Entry 2MIP (X-ray diffraction, 2.20 A resolution); this record covers chains A and E of the 4 polymer chains in the assembly.

== Chain A ==
Molecule: HIV-2 protease
Organism: Human immunodeficiency virus 2
UniProt: P04584 (POL_HV2RO); residues 1-99 here correspond to UniProt positions 86-184 (UniProt number = residue number + 85)
Amino-acid sequence (99 residues; each row starts with the number of its first residue):
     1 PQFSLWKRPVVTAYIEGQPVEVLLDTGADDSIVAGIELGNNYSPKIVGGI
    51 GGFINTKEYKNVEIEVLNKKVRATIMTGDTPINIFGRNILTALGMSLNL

== Chain E ==
Molecule: Inhibitor bi-la-398
Amino-acid sequence (7 residues; each row starts with the number of its first residue):
     1 FVFLEIX
Modified / non-standard residues: NH2 (amino group) at position 7

== How chain A and chain E interact ==
Pairs across the interface (21):
  Leu23(A) - Phe3(E)  hydrophobic
  Asp25(A) - Phe3(E)
  Gly27(A) - Leu4(E)
  Gly27(A) - Glu5(E)  hydrogen bond (backbone-backbone)
  Ala28(A) - Glu5(E)
  Asp29(A) - Glu5(E)  hydrogen bond (backbone-backbone)
  Asp29(A) - Ile6(E)
  Asp29(A) - NH2_7(E)  hydrogen bond (side chain-backbone)
  Asp30(A) - Glu5(E)
  Asp30(A) - Ile6(E)
  Asp30(A) - NH2_7(E)  hydrogen bond (side chain-backbone)
  Ile32(A) - Glu5(E)
  Val47(A) - Glu5(E)
  Gly48(A) - Glu5(E)
  Gly48(A) - Ile6(E)  hydrogen bond (backbone-backbone)
  Gly49(A) - Leu4(E)
  Ile50(A) - Val2(E)  hydrophobic
  Pro81(A) - Phe1(E)  hydrophobic
  Pro81(A) - Phe3(E)  hydrophobic
  Ile82(A) - Phe3(E)  hydrophobic
  Ile84(A) - Glu5(E)
Other interface residues (no listed pair), chain A (16 interface residues in all): Arg8, Ser31

== Summary ==
16 residues of chain A and 7 residues of chain E are in contact, with 5 hydrogen bonds. Polar contacts include
Asp29(A)-NH2_7(E), Asp30(A)-NH2_7(E) and Gly27(A)-Glu5(E).
Chain A is HIV-2 protease (Human immunodeficiency virus 2) and chain E is Inhibitor bi-la-398; the structure,
Crystal structure of human immunodeficiency virus (HIV) type 2 protease in complex with a reduced amide ...,
was determined by X-ray diffraction.
